3AV1 - chains F and J of the 10 polymer chains in the assembly; structure by X-ray diffraction, 2.50 A resolution.

== Chain F ==
Molecule: Histone H4
Source organism: Homo sapiens
Reference sequence: P62805 (H4_HUMAN); residues 0-102 here correspond to UniProt positions 1-103 (UniProt number = residue number + 1)
Chain sequence (106 residues; row label = number of the first residue in the row; numbers below 1 keep their minus sign (Gly-3 is residue -3)):
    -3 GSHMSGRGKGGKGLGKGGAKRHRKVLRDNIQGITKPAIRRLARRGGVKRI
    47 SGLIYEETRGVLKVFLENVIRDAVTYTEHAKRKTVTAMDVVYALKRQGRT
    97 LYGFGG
Not modelled in the structure: -3 to 18
Differences from the reference sequence: expression tag (-3 to -1)
Curated features (UniProtKB/Swiss-Prot):
  - DNA-binding region: Lys16 to Lys20
  - modified residue: Ser1 (N-acetylserine), Arg3 (Asymmetric dimethylarginine), Lys5 (N6-(2-hydroxyisobutyryl)lysine), Lys8 (N6-(2-hydroxyisobutyryl)lysine), Lys12 (N6-(2-hydroxyisobutyryl)lysine), Lys16 (N6-(2-hydroxyisobutyryl)lysine), Lys20 (N6,N6,N6-trimethyllysine), Lys31 (N6-(2-hydroxyisobutyryl)lysine), Lys44 (N6-(2-hydroxyisobutyryl)lysine), Ser47 (Phosphoserine), Tyr51 (Phosphotyrosine), Lys59 (N6-(2-hydroxyisobutyryl)lysine), Lys77 (N6-(2-hydroxyisobutyryl)lysine), Lys79 (N6-(2-hydroxyisobutyryl)lysine), Thr80 (Phosphothreonine), Tyr88 (Phosphotyrosine), Lys91 (N6-(2-hydroxyisobutyryl)lysine)
  - cross-link (Glycyl lysine isopeptide (Lys-Gly)): Lys12 (interchain with G-Cter in SUMO2), Lys20 (interchain with G-Cter in SUMO2), Lys31 (interchain with G-Cter in SUMO2), Lys59 (interchain with G-Cter in SUMO2), Lys79 (interchain with G-Cter in SUMO2), Lys91 (interchain with G-Cter in SUMO2)

== Chain J ==
Molecule: 146-nt DNA strand
Sequence (146 nucleotides; each row starts with the number of its first residue):
   147 ATCAATATCCACCTGCAGATTCTACCAAAAGTGTATTTGGAAACTGCTCC
   197 ATCAAAAGGCATGTTCAGCTGAATTCAGCTGAACATGCCTTTTGATGGAG
   247 CAGTTTCCAAATACACTTTTGGTAGAATCTGCAGGTGGATATTGAT

== Interface between chain F and chain J ==
Pairs across the interface - 7 pairs, chain F then chain J:
  Arg19(F) with DT198(J), salt bridge to the phosphate
  Thr30(F) with DA207(J), phosphate contact; DT208(J), phosphate contact
  Pro32(F) with DA207(J), phosphate contact; DT208(J), phosphate contact
  Arg36(F) with DA207(J), salt bridge to the phosphate
  Arg45(F) with DT216(J), sugar contact
Interface residues without a listed pair, chain F (7 interface residues in all): Lys31, Thr80
Interface residues without a listed pair, chain J (7 interface residues in all): DC196, DG214, DG217

== In short ==
The chain F/chain J interface involves 7 residues from each chain, with 2 salt bridges. Polar contacts include
Arg19(F)-DT198(J) and Arg36(F)-DA207(J). Curated annotation (UniProt) lists a DNA-binding region on chain F.
Here chain F is Histone H4 (Homo sapiens) and chain J is a 146-nt DNA strand. Entry 3AV1 (The human nucleosome
structure containing the histone variant H3.2) was determined by X-ray diffraction together with 3AV2 from the
same study.
